8FNS - chain A; structure by X-ray diffraction, 1.01 A resolution.

== Chain A ==
Molecule: EF-hand domain-containing protein
Organism: Methylorubrum extorquens AM1
Reference sequence: C5B164 (C5B164_METEA); residue numbers follow UniProt; this construct covers 29-133
Amino-acid sequence (105 residues; each row starts with the number of its first residue):
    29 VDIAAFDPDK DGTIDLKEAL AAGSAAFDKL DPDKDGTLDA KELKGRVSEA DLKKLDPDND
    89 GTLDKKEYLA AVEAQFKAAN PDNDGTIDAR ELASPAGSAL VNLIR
Residues lining bound ligands:
  - neodymium ion (ND), molecule 1: Asp35, Asp37, Asp39, Thr41, Ile42, Asp43, Glu46
  - neodymium ion (ND), molecule 2: Asp59, Asp61, Asp63, Thr65, Leu66, Glu70
  - neodymium ion (ND), molecule 3: Asp84, Asp86, Asp88, Thr90, Glu95
  - neodymium ion (ND), molecule 4: Asn108, Asp110, Asp112, Thr114, Glu119
Curated features (UniProtKB/Swiss-Prot):
  - binding site (Nd(3+)): Asp35, Asp37, Asp39, Thr41, Glu46, Asp59, Asp61, Asp63, Thr65, Glu70, Asp84, Asp86, Asp88, Thr90, Glu95, Asn108, Asp110, Asp112, Thr114, Glu119
  - mutagenesis: Pro36 (P36A: The mutant protein shows altered metal-binding properties, it is significantly more conformationally sensitive to Ca(2+); when associated with A-60 and A-85 and A-109), Pro60 (P60A: The mutant protein shows altered metal-binding properties, it is significantly more conformationally sensitive to Ca(2+); when associated with A-36 and A-85 and A-109), Pro85 (P85A: The mutant protein shows altered metal-binding properties, it is significantly more conformationally sensitive to Ca(2+); when associated with A-36 and A-60 and A-109), Pro109 (P109A: The mutant protein shows altered metal-binding properties, it is significantly more conformationally sensitive to Ca(2+); when associated with A-36 and A-60 and A-85)

== In short ==
Bound to chain A: 4 copies of neodymium ion. UniProt lists 20 Nd3+-binding residues and 4 mutagenesis sites.
Chain A is EF-hand domain-containing protein (Methylorubrum extorquens AM1); the structure, X-ray crystal
structure of Methylorubrum extorquens AM1 lanmodulin (LanM) with neodymium (III) bound at pH 7, was determined
by X-ray diffraction, deposited together with 8DQ2 and 8FNR.
